6EF0 - chains A and G of the 14 polymer chains in the assembly; structure by electron microscopy, 4.43 A resolution (low resolution: residue-level contacts below are approximate; hydrogen-bond / salt-bridge calls are withheld).

Chain A:
Name: Proteasome subunit alpha type-1
From: Saccharomyces cerevisiae (strain ATCC 204508 / S288c)
Notes: EC 3.4.25.1
UniProt: P21243 (PSA1_YEAST); residue numbers follow UniProt; this construct covers 11-248
Chain sequence (238 residues; row label = number of the first residue in the row):
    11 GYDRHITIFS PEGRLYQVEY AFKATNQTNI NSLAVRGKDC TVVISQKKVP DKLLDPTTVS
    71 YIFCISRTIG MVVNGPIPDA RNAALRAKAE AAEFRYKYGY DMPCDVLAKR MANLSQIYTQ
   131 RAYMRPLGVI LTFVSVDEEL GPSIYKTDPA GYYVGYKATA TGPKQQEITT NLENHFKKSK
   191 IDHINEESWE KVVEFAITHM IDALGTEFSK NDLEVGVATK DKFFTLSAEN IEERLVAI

Chain G:
Name: Probable proteasome subunit alpha type-7
From: Saccharomyces cerevisiae (strain ATCC 204508 / S288c)
Notes: EC 3.4.25.1
UniProt: P21242 (PSA7_YEAST); residues 3-248 here = UniProt positions 3-248
Chain sequence (246 residues; each row starts with the number of its first residue):
     3 SIGTGYDLSN SVFSPDGRNF QVEYAVKAVE NGTTSIGIKC NDGVVFAVEK LITSKLLVPQ
    63 KNVKIQVVDR HIGCVYSGLI PDGRHLVNRG REEAASFKKL YKTPIPIPAF ADRLGQYVQA
   123 HTLYNSVRPF GVSTIFGGVD KNGAHLYMLE PSGSYWGYKG AATGKGRQSA KAELEKLVDH
   183 HPEGLSAREA VKQAAKIIYL AHEDNKEKDF ELEISWCSLS ETNGLHKFVK GDLLQEAIDF
   243 AQKEIN

Chain A / chain G interface:
Pairs across the interface - 35 pairs, chain A then chain G:
  D13(A) - Y8(G)
  R14(A) - Y8(G)
  R14(A) - V14(G)
  Q27(A) - F15(G)
  Y30(A) - F15(G)
  Y30(A) - P17(G)
  K33(A) - P17(G)
  A34(A) - G19(G)
  K62(A) - K161(G)
  L63(A) - Y160(G)
  L63(A) - K161(G)
  L63(A) - G162(G)
  L64(A) - G159(G)
  L64(A) - Y160(G)
  L64(A) - K161(G)
  D65(A) - G159(G)
  T68(A) - G159(G)
  V69(A) - W158(G)
  S70(A) - W158(G)
  I87(A) - W158(G)
  P88(A) - Q121(G)
  P88(A) - S154(G)
  P88(A) - G155(G)
  P88(A) - S156(G)
  R91(A) - Y157(G)
  N92(A) - Q121(G)
  L95(A) - Q118(G)
  Y133(A) - L125(G)
  Y133(A) - Y126(G)
  R135(A) - S13(G)
  R135(A) - F15(G)
  R135(A) - Q121(G)
  R135(A) - T124(G)
  R135(A) - L125(G)
  P136(A) - F15(G)
Other interface residues (no listed pair), chain A (26 interface residues in all): D61, Y71, D89, A132, M134
Other interface residues (no listed pair), chain G (26 interface residues in all): D18, N21, N127, Y149, K173, L176

Overview:
The chain A/chain G interface involves 26 residues from each chain.
Here chain A is Proteasome subunit alpha type-1 and chain G is Probable proteasome subunit alpha type-7, both
from Saccharomyces cerevisiae (strain ATCC 204508 / S288c). Entry 6EF0 (Yeast 26S proteasome bound to
ubiquitinated substrate (1D* motor state)) was determined by electron microscopy, deposited together with 6EF1
and 6EF2.
